6YLT - chain A; structure by X-ray diffraction, 2.67 A resolution.

# Chain A
Name: Eukaryotic translation initiation factor 4E
Source organism: Mus musculus
UniProt: P63073 (IF4E_MOUSE); numbering as in UniProt (aligned over 28-217)
Sequence (191 residues; each row starts with the number of its first residue):
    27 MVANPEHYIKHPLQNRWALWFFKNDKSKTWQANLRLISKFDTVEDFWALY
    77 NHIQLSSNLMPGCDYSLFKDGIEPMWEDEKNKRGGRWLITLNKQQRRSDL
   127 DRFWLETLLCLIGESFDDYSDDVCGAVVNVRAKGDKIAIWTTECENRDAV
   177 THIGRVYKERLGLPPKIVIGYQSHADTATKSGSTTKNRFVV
Not modelled in the structure: 27-30, 205-211
Sequence notes: initiating methionine (27)
Ligand contacts: P3E ([[(2R,3S,4R,5R)-5-[2-azanyl-7-[(3-methylphenyl)methyl]-6-oxidanylidene-1H-purin-9-yl]-3,4-bis(oxidanyl)oxolan-2-yl]methoxy-oxidanyl-phosphoryl] [[(2R,3S,4R,5R)-5-(2-azanyl-6-oxidanylidene-1H-purin-9-yl)-3,4-bis(oxidanyl)oxolan-2-yl]methoxy-oxidanyl-phosphoryl] hydrogen phosphate): Phe48, Asn50, Asp51, Lys52, Lys54, Thr55, Trp56, Asn59, Asp90, Ser92, Pro100, Met101, Trp102, Glu103, Arg112, Val153, Asn155, Arg157, Lys162, Trp166, His200, Thr203, Ala204
Swiss-Prot annotation at these positions:
  - region (EIF4EBP1/2/3 binding): His37 to Gln40, Trp73 to Asn77, Glu132 to Gly139
  - binding site (mRNA): Trp56, Gln57, Trp102, Glu103, Arg157 to Lys162, Thr205 to Ser207
  - modified residue: Ser209 (Phosphoserine)
From the paper describing this entry:
  - conformationally variable residues (side-chain flip): Trp102
  - binding site for P3E: Asn50 to Asn59, Arg157, Lys162

# In short
Bound to chain A: compound P3E. Curated annotation (UniProt) lists 13 mRNA-binding residues. From the paper: a
binding site for P3E at Asn50, Arg157 and Lys162; conformational variability at Trp102.
Chain A is Eukaryotic translation initiation factor 4E (Mus musculus); the structure, Translation initiation
factor 4E in complex with 3-MeBn7GpppG mRNA 5' cap analog, was determined by X-ray diffraction (same
publication as 6YLV and 6YLR).
